7EWP - chains A and B of the 4 polymer chains in the assembly; structure by electron microscopy, 4.30 A resolution (low resolution: residue-level contacts below are approximate; hydrogen-bond / salt-bridge calls are withheld).

== Chain A (and B) ==
Name: Probable G-protein coupled receptor 158
Organism: Homo sapiens
Notes: chain B of this document is another copy of the same molecule, construct and numbering; everything in this record applies to it too
UniProt: Q5T848 (GP158_HUMAN); numbering as in UniProt (aligned over 1-863)
Amino-acid sequence (1138 residues; numbered 1 to 1138; the number before each row is that of its first residue):
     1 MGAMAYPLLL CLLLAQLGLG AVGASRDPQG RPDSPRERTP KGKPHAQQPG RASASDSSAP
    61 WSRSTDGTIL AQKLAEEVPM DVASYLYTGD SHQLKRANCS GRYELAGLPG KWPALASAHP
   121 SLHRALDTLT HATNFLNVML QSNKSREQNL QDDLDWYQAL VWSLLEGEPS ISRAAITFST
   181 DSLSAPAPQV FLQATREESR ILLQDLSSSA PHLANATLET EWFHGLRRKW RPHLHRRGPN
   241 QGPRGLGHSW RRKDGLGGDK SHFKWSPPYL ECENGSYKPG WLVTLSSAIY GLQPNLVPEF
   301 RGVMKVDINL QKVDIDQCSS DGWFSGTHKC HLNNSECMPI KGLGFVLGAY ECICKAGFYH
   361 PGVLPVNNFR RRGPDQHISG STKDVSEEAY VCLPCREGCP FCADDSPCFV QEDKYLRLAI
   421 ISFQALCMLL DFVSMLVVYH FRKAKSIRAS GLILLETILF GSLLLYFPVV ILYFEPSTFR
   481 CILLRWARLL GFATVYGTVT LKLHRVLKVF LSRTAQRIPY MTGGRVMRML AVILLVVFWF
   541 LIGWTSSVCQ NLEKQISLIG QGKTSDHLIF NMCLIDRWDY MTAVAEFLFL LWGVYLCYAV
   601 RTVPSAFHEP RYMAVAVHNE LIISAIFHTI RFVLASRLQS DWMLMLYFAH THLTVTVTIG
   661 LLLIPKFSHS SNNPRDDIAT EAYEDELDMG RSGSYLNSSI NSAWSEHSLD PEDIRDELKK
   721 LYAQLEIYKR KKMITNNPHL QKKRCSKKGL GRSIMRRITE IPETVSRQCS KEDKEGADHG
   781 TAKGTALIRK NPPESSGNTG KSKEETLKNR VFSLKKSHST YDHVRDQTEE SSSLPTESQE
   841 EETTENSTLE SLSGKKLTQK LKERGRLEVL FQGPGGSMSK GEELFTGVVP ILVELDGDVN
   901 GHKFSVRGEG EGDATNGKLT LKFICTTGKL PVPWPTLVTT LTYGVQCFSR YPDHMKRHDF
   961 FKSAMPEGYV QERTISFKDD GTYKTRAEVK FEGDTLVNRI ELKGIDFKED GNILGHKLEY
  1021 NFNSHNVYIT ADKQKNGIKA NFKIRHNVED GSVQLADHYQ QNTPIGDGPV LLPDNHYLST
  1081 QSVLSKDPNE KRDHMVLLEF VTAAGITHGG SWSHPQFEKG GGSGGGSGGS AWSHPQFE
Unresolved in the structure: 1-69, 181-188, 206-210, 221-260, 293-295, 362-388, 669-702, 764-1138 (chain B: 1-70, 181-188, 221-261, 293-295, 361-389, 512-524, 669-1138)
Sequence notes: expression tag (864-1138)
UniProt features mapped onto this chain:
  - binding site (glycine): Ser-172, Arg-173, Glu-271, Asp-307
  - modified residue (Phosphoserine): Ser-694, Ser-705, Ser-708
  - glycosylation (N-linked (GlcNAc...) asparagine): Asn-98, Asn-143, Asn-215, Asn-274, Asn-333
  - cross-link: Lys-774 (Glycyl lysine isopeptide (Lys-Gly) (interchain with G-Cter in ubiquitin))
  - mutagenesis: Phe-135 (F135A: Does not affect ability to regulate cAMP levels; when associated with A-540 and A-578), Arg-173 (R173A: Nearly abolished glycine-binding and ability to inhibit the GTPase activator activity of RGS7), Ser-266 (S266A: Nearly abolished ability to inhibit the GTPase activator activity of RGS7 without affecting glycine-binding), Tyr-269 (Y269A: Nearly abolished glycine-binding and ability to inhibit the GTPase activator activity of RGS7), Glu-271 (E271A: Nearly abolished glycine-binding and ability to inhibit the GTPase activator activity of RGS7), Lys-502 (K502E: Does not affect G protein alpha subunit activation), Arg-505 (R505E: Does not affect G protein alpha subunit activation), Phe-540 (F540A: Does not affect ability to regulate cAMP levels; when associated with A-135 and A-578), Trp-578 (W578A: Does not affect ability to regulate cAMP levels; when associated with A-135 and A-540), Glu-609 (E609H: Induces an increase of cAMP levels), Lys-719 to Lys-720 (In M1 mutant; decreased localization to the nucleus), Lys-731 to Lys-732 (In M2 mutant; decreased localization to the nucleus)
Cystine bridges: Cys-318/Cys-337, Cys-330/Cys-352, Cys-354/Cys-392, Cys-395/Cys-402, Cys-399/Cys-408, Cys-481/Cys-573
From the paper describing this entry:
  - mutagenesis - E609H: increased signaling

== Chain A / chain B interface ==
Pairs across the interface (43):
  Asp-127(A) with Asp-127(B)
  Thr-128(A) with His-131(B)
  His-131(A) with Thr-128(B)
  Phe-135(A) with Ser-163(B)
  Val-138(A) with Trp-162(B); Ser-163(B)
  Met-139(A) with Ala-159(B)
  Ser-142(A) with Ala-159(B)
  Asn-143(A) with Asp-155(B)
  Lys-144(A) with Asp-155(B)
  Asp-153(A) with Trp-156(B)
  Asp-155(A) with Met-139(B)
  Trp-156(A) with Phe-135(B); Met-139(B); Trp-156(B); Tyr-157(B)
  Tyr-157(A) with Trp-156(B)
  Ala-159(A) with Val-138(B); Met-139(B)
  Leu-160(A) with Phe-135(B)
  Ser-163(A) with Asn-134(B); Phe-135(B); Val-138(B)
  Leu-164(A) with His-131(B)
  Trp-539(A) with Met-581(B)
  Phe-540(A) with Trp-539(B)
  Ile-542(A) with Met-581(B)
  Gly-543(A) with Trp-578(B)
  Trp-544(A) with Trp-578(B)
  Ser-546(A) with Arg-577(B)
  Gln-550(A) with Arg-577(B)
  Asn-551(A) with Asp-576(B)
  Ile-556(A) with Ile-556(B)
  Asp-576(A) with Asn-551(B)
  Arg-577(A) with Ser-546(B); Gln-550(B)
  Trp-578(A) with Gly-543(B); Trp-544(B); Ser-547(B); Trp-578(B)
  Met-581(A) with Trp-539(B); Ile-542(B); Gly-543(B)
Interface residues without a listed pair, chain A (34 interface residues in all): Ser-145, Asp-152, Gly-167, Ala-585
Interface residues without a listed pair, chain B (28 interface residues in all): Leu-160, Phe-540

== In short ==
34 residues of chain A and 28 residues of chain B are in contact. Curated annotation (UniProt) lists 4
glycine-binding residues and 14 mutagenesis sites on chain A. From the paper: E609H of chain A increases
signaling.
Chain A and chain B are both Probable G-protein coupled receptor 158 (Homo sapiens); the structure, Cryo-EM
structure of human GPR158 in complex with RGS7-Gbeta5 in a 2:1:1 ratio, was determined by electron microscopy
together with 7EWL and 7EWR from the same study.
